PDB entry 2JDN | X-ray diffraction, 1.30 A resolution | chains A and C of the 4 polymer chains in the assembly

# Chain A (and C)
Name: Fucose-binding lectin pa-iil
Source organism: Pseudomonas aeruginosa
Notes: chain C of this document is another copy of the same molecule, construct and numbering; everything in this record applies to it too
UniProt: Q9HYN5 (Q9HYN5_PSEAE); residues 0-114 here correspond to UniProt positions 1-115 (UniProt number = residue number + 1)
Amino-acid sequence (115 residues; numbered 0 to 114; the number before each row is that of its first residue; numbering starts at 0):
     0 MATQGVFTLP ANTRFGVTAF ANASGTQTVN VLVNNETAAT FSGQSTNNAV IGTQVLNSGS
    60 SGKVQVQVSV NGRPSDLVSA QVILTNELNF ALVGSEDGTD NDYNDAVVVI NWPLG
Unresolved in the structure: 0
Construct notes: engineered mutation Ala22 (Ser23 in Q9HYN5)
Ion coordination: Ca2+ site 1: Asn21, Asp101, Asn103, Asp104 (together with alpha-L-fucopyranose) (shared with 1 residue of chain B); Ca2+ site 2: Glu95, Asp99, Asp101, Asp104 (together with alpha-L-fucopyranose); Ca2+ site 3: Gly114 (together with methyl alpha-D-mannopyranoside) (shared with 4 residues of chain B)
Residues lining bound ligands: alpha-L-fucopyranose (FUC): Asn21, Ala22, Ser23, Thr45, Glu95, Asp96, Gly97, Asp99, Asp101, Asn103, Asp104
From the paper describing this entry:
  - binding site for methyl alpha-D-mannopyranoside: Ser23, Gly24
  - conformationally variable residues (side-chain flip): Ser23

# How chain A and chain C interact
Contacting residue pairs - 6 pairs, chain A then chain C:
  Ala1(A) - Asp75(C)  hydrogen bond (backbone-side chain)
  Ala1(A) - Val77(C)  hydrophobic
  Ala1(A) - Tyr102(C)
  Asp75(A) - Ala1(C)  hydrogen bond (side chain-backbone)
  Val77(A) - Ala1(C)  hydrophobic
  Tyr102(A) - Ala1(C)
Interface residues without a listed pair, chain A (5 interface residues in all): Gln3
Interface residues without a listed pair, chain C (5 interface residues in all): Gln3

# Overview
The chain A/chain C interface involves 5 residues from each chain; the contacts include 2 hydrogen bonds. Its
one hydrogen-bonded contact is Ala1(A)-Asp75(C). Ligands of chain A: alpha-L-fucopyranose. Asn21(A),
Asp101(A), Asn103(A) and Asp104(A) form the Ca2+ site 1. From the paper: a binding site for methyl
alpha-D-mannopyranoside at Ser23(A) and Gly24(A); conformational variability at Ser23(A).
Both chains are Fucose-binding lectin pa-iil (Pseudomonas aeruginosa). Entry 2JDN (Mutant (S22A) of
Pseudomonas aeruginosa lectin II (PA-IIL) complexed with methyl-a-L-mannopyranoside) was determined by X-ray
diffraction, deposited together with 2JDM, 2JDP, 2JDU and 2JDY.
